PDB entry 6N0G | electron microscopy, 3.60 A resolution | chains B and HF of the 57 polymer chains in the assembly

# Chain B
Molecule: Microcompartments protein
Organism: Haliangium ochraceum (strain DSM 14365 / JCM 11303 / SMP-2)
UniProt: D0LHE3 (D0LHE3_HALO1); numbering as in UniProt (aligned over 1-205)
Chain sequence (205 residues; numbered 1 to 205; the number before each row is that of its first residue):
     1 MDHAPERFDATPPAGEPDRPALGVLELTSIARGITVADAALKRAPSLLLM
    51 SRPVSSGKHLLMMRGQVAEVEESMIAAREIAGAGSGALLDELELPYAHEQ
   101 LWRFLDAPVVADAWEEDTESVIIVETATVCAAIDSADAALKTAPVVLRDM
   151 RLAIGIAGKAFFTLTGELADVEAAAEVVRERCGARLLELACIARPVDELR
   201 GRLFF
Not modelled in the structure: 1-4, 83-85
Swiss-Prot annotation at these positions:
  - site: Arg52 (Gating residue)
  - mutagenesis: Ser55 (S55C: Binds a 4Fe-4S cluster, exposed on the concave face)

# Chain HF
Molecule: Microcompartments protein
Organism: Haliangium ochraceum (strain DSM 14365 / JCM 11303 / SMP-2)
UniProt: D0LID5 (D0LID5_HALO1); residues 1-99 here = UniProt positions 1-99
Chain sequence (99 residues; each row starts with the number of its first residue):
     1 MADALGMIEVRGFVGMVEAADAMVKAAKVELIGYEKTGGGYVTAVVRGDV
    51 AAVKAATEAGQRAAERVGEVVAVHVIPRPHVNVDAALPLGRTPGMDKSA
Not modelled in the structure: 1, 94-99
Swiss-Prot annotation at these positions:
  - mutagenesis: Lys28 (K28A: Forms larger hexamer patches, increases hexamer stacking), Arg78 (R78A: Forms smaller hexamer patches)

# Interface between chain B and chain HF
Pairs across the interface (9; chain B residue first):
  Asp18(B) with Lys28(HF), salt bridge
  Val67(B) with Ala51(HF), hydrophobic
  Ala68(B) with Ala51(HF)
  Pro95(B) with Ala26(HF)
  Tyr96(B) with Lys25(HF); Ala27(HF), hydrophobic; Lys28(HF)
  Lys141(B) with Lys25(HF), hydrogen bond (backbone-side chain)
  Thr142(B) with Lys25(HF)
Interface residues without a listed pair, chain HF (6 interface residues in all): Ala55

# Overview
7 residues of chain B and 6 residues of chain HF are in contact; the contacts include 1 hydrogen bond and 1
salt bridge. Polar contacts include Asp18(B)-Lys28(HF) and Lys141(B)-Lys25(HF).
Chain B is Microcompartments protein and chain HF is Microcompartments protein, both from Haliangium ochraceum
(strain DSM 14365 / JCM 11303 / SMP-2); the structure, Cryo-EM structure of the HO BMC shell: subregion
classified for BMC-T: TS-TDTDTD, was determined by electron microscopy together with 6MZU, 6MZV, 6MZX, 6MZY,
6N06, 6N07, 6N09 and 6N0F from the same study.
